8J6J - chains A and H of the 5 polymer chains in the assembly; structure by electron microscopy, 2.80 A resolution.

== Chain A ==
Name: Guanine nucleotide-binding protein G(i) subunit alpha-1
Organism: Homo sapiens
Reference sequence: P63096 (GNAI1_HUMAN); residue numbers follow UniProt; this construct covers 1-354
Sequence (354 residues; numbered 1 to 354; the number before each row is that of its first residue):
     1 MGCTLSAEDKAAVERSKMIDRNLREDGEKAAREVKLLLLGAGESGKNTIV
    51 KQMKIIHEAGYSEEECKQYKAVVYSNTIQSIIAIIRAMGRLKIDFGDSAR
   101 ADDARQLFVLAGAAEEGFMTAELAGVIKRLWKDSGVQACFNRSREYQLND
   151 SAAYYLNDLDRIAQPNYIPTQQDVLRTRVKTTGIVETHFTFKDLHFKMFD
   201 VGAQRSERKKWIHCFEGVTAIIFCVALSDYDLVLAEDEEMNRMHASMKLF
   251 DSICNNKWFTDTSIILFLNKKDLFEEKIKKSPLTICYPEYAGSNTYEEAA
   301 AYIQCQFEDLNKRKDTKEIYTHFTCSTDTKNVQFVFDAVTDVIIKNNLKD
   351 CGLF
Not modelled in the structure: 1-4, 54-181, 234-240
Construct notes: engineered mutation Asn47 (Ser in P63096), Ala203 (Gly in P63096), Ala245 (Glu in P63096), Ser326 (Ala in P63096)
Swiss-Prot annotation at these positions:
  - region: Lys35 to Lys46, Thr48 (G1 motif), Asp173 to Thr181 (G2 motif), Phe196 to Gly202, Gln204, Arg205 (G3 motif), Ile265 to Asp272 (G4 motif), Thr324, Cys325, Thr327 to Thr329 (G5 motif)
  - binding site (GTP): Glu43 to Lys46, Thr48, Ser151, Leu175 to Thr181, Asp200 to Gly202, Gln204, Asn269 to Asp272
  - binding site (Mg(2+)): Thr181
  - modified residue: Arg178 (ADP-ribosylarginine), Gln204 (Deamidated glutamine), Cys351 (ADP-ribosylcysteine)
  - lipidation: Gly2 (N-myristoyl glycine), Cys3 (S-palmitoyl cysteine)
  - natural variant: Gly40 (G40C: In NEDHISB; G40R: In NEDHISB), Gly45 (G45D: In NEDHISB), Thr48 (T48I: In NEDHISB; T48K: In NEDHISB), Gln52 (Q52P: In NEDHISB), Ser75 (deletion: In NEDHISB; uncertain significance), Gln172 (deletion: In NEDHISB), Asp173 (D173V: In NEDHISB), Glu186 to Phe189 (deletion: In NEDHISB; uncertain significance), Cys224 (C224Y: In NEDHISB), Lys270 (K270N: In NEDHISB; K270R: In NEDHISB), Asp272 (D272G: In NEDHISB), Val332 (V332E: In NEDHISB; uncertain significance)
  - mutagenesis: Gly42 (G42R: Abolishes switch to an activated conformation and dissociation from beta and gamma subunits upon GTP binding. Abolishes interaction with RGS family members), Glu116 (E116L: Enhances interaction (inactive GDP-bound) with RGS14), Gln147 (Q147L: Enhances interaction (inactive GDP-bound) with RGS14)

== Chain H ==
Name: Scfv16
Organism: Homo sapiens
Notes: antibody fragment or engineered binder
Sequence (247 residues; row label = number of the first residue in the row; note: 13 numbers in that range are skipped by the numbering (no residue carries them; nothing is unmodelled there); a row labelled like 121A-121N holds insertion residues (121A, then the next letters in order)):
     2 VQLVESGGGLVQPGGSRKLSCSASGFAFSSFGMHWVRQAPEKGLEWVAYI
    52 SSGSGTIYYADTVKGRFTISRDDPKNTLFLQMTSLRSEDTAMYYCVRSIY
   102 YYGSSPFDFWGQGTTLTVSA
121A-121N GGGGSGGGGSGGGG
   135 SADIVMTQATSSVPVTPGESVSISCRSSKSLLHSNGNTYLYWFLQRPGQS
   185 PQLLIYRMSNLASGVPDRFSGSGSGTAFTLTISRLEAEDVGVYYCMQHLE
   235 YPLTFGAGTKLEL
Not modelled in the structure: 121A-121N

== Interface between chain A and chain H ==
Pairs across the interface (11; chain A residue first):
  Ala7(A) with His167(H); Leu233(H)
  Glu8(A) with Tyr101(H); Tyr173(H); Tyr175(H); His232(H), salt bridge
  Ala11(A) with Tyr101(H), hydrophobic
  Glu14(A) with Ser52(H); Gly54(H)
  Arg15(A) with Ser31(H), hydrogen bond
  Met18(A) with Gly54(H)
Also at the interface, not in a pair above, chain A (9 interface residues in all): Leu5, Ser6, Ala12
Also at the interface, not in a pair above, chain H (13 interface residues in all): Tyr50, Ser53, Ile100, Ser168

== Overview ==
9 residues of chain A and 13 residues of chain H are in contact; the contacts include 1 hydrogen bond and 1
salt bridge. Polar contacts include Glu8(A)-His232(H) and Arg15(A)-Ser31(H). From UniProt: 21 GTP-binding
residues, Mg2+-binding residue Thr181(A) and 3 mutagenesis sites on chain A.
Chain A is Guanine nucleotide-binding protein G(i) subunit alpha-1 and chain H is Scfv16, both from Homo
sapiens; the structure, Cryo-EM structure of thehydroxycarboxylic acid receptor 2-Gi protein complex bound
with GSK256073, was determined by electron microscopy, deposited together with 8J6I and 8J6L.
